Entry 3SLE (X-ray diffraction, 2.52 A resolution); this record covers chains D and F of the 6 polymer chains in the assembly.

# Chain D (and F)
Molecule: Methylamine dehydrogenase heavy chain
Source organism: Paracoccus denitrificans
Notes: EC 1.4.99.3; chain F of this document is another copy of the same molecule, construct and numbering; everything in this record applies to it too
UniProtKB: A1BB97 (A1BB97_PARDP); residues 2-386 here correspond to UniProt positions 33-417 (UniProt number = residue number + 31)
Amino-acid sequence (385 residues; numbered 2 to 386; the number before each row is that of its first residue):
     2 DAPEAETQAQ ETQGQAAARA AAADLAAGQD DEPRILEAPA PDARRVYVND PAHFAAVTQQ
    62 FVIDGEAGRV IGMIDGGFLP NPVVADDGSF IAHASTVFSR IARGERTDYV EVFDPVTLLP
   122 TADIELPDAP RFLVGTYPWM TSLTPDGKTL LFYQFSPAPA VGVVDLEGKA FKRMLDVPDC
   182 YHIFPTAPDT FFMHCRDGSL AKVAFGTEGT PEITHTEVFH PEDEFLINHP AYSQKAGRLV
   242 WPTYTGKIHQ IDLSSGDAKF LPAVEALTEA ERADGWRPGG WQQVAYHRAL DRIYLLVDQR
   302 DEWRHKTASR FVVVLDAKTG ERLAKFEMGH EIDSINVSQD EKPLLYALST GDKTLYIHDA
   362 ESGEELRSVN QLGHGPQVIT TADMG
Unresolved in the structure: 2-10
Cystine bridges: Cys181-Cys196

# How chain D and chain F interact
Pairs across the interface - 23 pairs, chain D then chain F:
  Val58(D) with Val58(F), hydrophobic; Ile102(F), hydrophobic
  Gly77(D) with Ile102(F)
  Gly78(D) with Ile102(F)
  Val98(D) with Ser100(F); Arg101(F)
  Ser100(D) with Val98(F)
  Arg101(D) with Val98(F); Tyr110(F); Asp124(F), salt bridge
  Ile102(D) with Val58(F), hydrophobic; Gly77(F); Val98(F), hydrophobic; Tyr110(F)
  Ala103(D) with Asp76(F)
  Arg104(D) with Glu112(F), salt bridge; Pro121(F)
  Tyr110(D) with Arg101(F); Ile102(F)
  Glu112(D) with Arg104(F), salt bridge
  Pro121(D) with Arg104(F)
  Asp124(D) with Arg101(F), salt bridge
  His375(D) with His375(F)
Also at the interface, not in a pair above, chain D (17 interface residues in all): Asp76, Thr108, Phe114
Also at the interface, not in a pair above, chain F (16 interface residues in all): Gly78, Ala103, Thr108

# In short
The interface between chain D and chain F involves 17 residues on one side and 16 on the other, with 4 salt
bridges. Among the polar pairs are Arg101(D)-Asp124(F) and Arg104(D)-Glu112(F).
Both chains are Methylamine dehydrogenase heavy chain (Paracoccus denitrificans). Entry 3SLE (Crystal
Structure of the P107C-MauG/pre-Methylamine Dehydrogenase Complex) was determined by X-ray diffraction,
deposited together with 3SJL.
